PDB entry 3GTK | X-ray diffraction, 3.80 A resolution | chains B and T of the 13 polymer chains in the assembly

== Chain B ==
Molecule: DNA-directed RNA polymerase II subunit RPB2
Source organism: Saccharomyces cerevisiae
Notes: EC 2.7.7.6; fragment: DNA-directed RNA polymerase II 140 kDa polypeptide
Reference sequence: P08518 (RPB2_YEAST); residues 1-1224 here = UniProt positions 1-1224
Chain sequence (1224 residues; row label = number of the first residue in the row):
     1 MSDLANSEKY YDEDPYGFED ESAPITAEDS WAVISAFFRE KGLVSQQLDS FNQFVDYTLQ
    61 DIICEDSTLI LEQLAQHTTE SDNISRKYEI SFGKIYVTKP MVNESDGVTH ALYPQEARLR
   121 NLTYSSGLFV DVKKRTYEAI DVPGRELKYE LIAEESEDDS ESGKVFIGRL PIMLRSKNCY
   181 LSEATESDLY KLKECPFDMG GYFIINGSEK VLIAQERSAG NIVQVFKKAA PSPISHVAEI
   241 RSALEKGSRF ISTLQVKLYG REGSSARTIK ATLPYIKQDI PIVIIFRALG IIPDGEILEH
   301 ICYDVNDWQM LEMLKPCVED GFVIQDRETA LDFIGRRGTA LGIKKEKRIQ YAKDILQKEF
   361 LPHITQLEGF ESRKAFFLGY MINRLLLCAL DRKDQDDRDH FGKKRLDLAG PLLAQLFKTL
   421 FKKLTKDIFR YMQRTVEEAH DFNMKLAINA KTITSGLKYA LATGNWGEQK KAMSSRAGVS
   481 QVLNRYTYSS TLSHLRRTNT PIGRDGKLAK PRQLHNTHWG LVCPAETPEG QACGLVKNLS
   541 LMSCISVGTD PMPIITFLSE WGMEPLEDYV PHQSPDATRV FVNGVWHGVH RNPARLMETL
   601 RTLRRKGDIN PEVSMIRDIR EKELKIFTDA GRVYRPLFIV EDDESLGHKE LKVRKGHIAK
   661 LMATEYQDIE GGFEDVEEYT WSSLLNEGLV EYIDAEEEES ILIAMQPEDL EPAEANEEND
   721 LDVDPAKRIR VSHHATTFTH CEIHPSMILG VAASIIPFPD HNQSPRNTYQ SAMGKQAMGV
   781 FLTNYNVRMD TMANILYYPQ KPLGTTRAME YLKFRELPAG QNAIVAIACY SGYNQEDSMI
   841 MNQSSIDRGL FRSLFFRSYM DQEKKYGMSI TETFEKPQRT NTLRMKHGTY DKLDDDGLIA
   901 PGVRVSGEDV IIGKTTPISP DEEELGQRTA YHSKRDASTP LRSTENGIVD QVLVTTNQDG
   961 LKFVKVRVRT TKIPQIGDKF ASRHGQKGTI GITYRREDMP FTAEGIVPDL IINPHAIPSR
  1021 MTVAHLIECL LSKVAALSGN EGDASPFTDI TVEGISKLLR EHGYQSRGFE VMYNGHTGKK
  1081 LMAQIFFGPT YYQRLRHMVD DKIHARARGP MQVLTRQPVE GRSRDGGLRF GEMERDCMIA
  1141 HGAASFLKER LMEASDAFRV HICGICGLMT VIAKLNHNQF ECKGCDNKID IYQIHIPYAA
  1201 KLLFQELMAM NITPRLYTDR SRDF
Disordered / not traced: 1-19, 135-163, 503-508, 920-932, 1221-1224
Reported in the primary citation:
  - binding site for the 18-nt DNA/RNA hybrid strand: Glu529 to Gln531, Gln763, Arg766, Ser1019, Arg1020

== Chain T ==
Molecule: 29-nt DNA strand
Notes: fragment: DNA template strand
Sequence (29 nucleotides; row label = number of the first residue in the row):
     1 CTACCGATAA GCAGACGATC CTCTCGATA

== How chain B and chain T interact ==
Pairs across the interface (19; chain B residue first):
  Ser208(B) - DG26(T)  hydrogen bond to the phosphate
  Lys210(B) - DC25(T)  hydrogen bond to the phosphate
  Lys210(B) - DG26(T)  salt bridge to the phosphate
  Ala462(B) - DG26(T)  sugar contact
  Val482(B) - DC25(T)  sugar contact
  Thr791(B) - DC25(T)  hydrogen bond to the phosphate
  Met792(B) - DC23(T)  phosphate contact
  Met792(B) - DT24(T)  phosphate contact
  Arg857(B) - DT24(T)  salt bridge to the phosphate
  Arg942(B) - DT24(T)  salt bridge to the phosphate
  Gly1121(B) - DT22(T)  phosphate contact
  Arg1122(B) - DT22(T)  hydrogen bond to the phosphate
  Arg1122(B) - DC23(T)  salt bridge to the phosphate
  Ser1123(B) - DC23(T)  phosphate contact
  Leu1128(B) - DC21(T)  phosphate contact
  Arg1129(B) - DC20(T)  salt bridge to the phosphate
  Arg1129(B) - DC21(T)  hydrogen bond to the phosphate
  Gly1131(B) - DC20(T)  phosphate contact
  Met1133(B) - DT19(T)  sugar contact
Other interface residues (no listed pair), chain B (19 interface residues in all): Ile205, Thr463, Gly1127, Glu1134
Other interface residues (no listed pair), chain T (9 interface residues in all): DA27

== In short ==
19 residues of chain B face 9 of chain T across their interface; the contacts include 5 hydrogen bonds and 5
salt bridges. Polar contacts include Ser208(B)-DG26(T), Lys210(B)-DC25(T) and Thr791(B)-DC25(T). The paper
reports a binding site for the 18-nt DNA/RNA hybrid strand at Glu529(B), Gln763(B) and Arg766(B) among others.
Here chain B is DNA-directed RNA polymerase II subunit RPB2 (Saccharomyces cerevisiae) and chain T is a 29-nt
DNA strand. Entry 3GTK (Backtracked RNA polymerase II complex with 18mer RNA) was determined by X-ray
diffraction together with 3GTG, 3GTJ, 3GTL, 3GTM, 3GTO, 3GTP and 3GTQ from the same study.
